PDB entry 3BDN | X-ray diffraction, 3.91 A resolution | chains C and B of the 4 polymer chains in the assembly

# Chain C
Molecule: 20-nt DNA strand
Sequence (20 nucleotides; row label = number of the first residue in the row):
     1 AATACCACTG GCGGTGATAT
Unresolved in the structure: 1

# Chain B
Molecule: Lambda Repressor
Organism: Enterobacteria phage lambda
Reference sequence: P03034 (RPC1_LAMBD); residues 1-236 here correspond to UniProt positions 2-237 (UniProt number = residue number + 1)
Chain sequence (236 residues; each row starts with the number of its first residue):
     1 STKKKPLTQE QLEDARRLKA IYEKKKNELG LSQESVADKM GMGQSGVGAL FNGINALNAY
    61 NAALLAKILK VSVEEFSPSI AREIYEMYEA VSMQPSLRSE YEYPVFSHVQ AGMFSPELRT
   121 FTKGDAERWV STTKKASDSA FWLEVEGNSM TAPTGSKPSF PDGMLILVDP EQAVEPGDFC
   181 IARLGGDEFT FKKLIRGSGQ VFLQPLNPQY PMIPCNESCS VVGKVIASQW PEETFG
Unresolved in the structure: 215-216
Differences from the reference sequence: engineered mutation Gly197 (Asp198 in P03034)
UniProt features mapped onto this chain:
  - DNA-binding region: Leu29 to Gly48 (H-T-H motif)

# Interface between chain C and chain B
Contacting residue pairs (11):
  DG11(C) with Thr2(B), base contact
  DG13(C) with Asn55(B), base contact; Ala56(B), phosphate contact; Leu57(B), phosphate contact; Asn58(B), hydrogen bond to the phosphate
  DG14(C) with Met42(B), phosphate contact; Asn55(B), hydrogen bond to the base; Asn61(B), hydrogen bond to the phosphate
  DT15(C) with Met42(B), phosphate contact; Gly43(B), hydrogen bond to the phosphate; Ser45(B), hydrogen bond to the phosphate
Interface residues without a listed pair, chain C (5 interface residues in all): DC12
Interface residues without a listed pair, chain B (11 interface residues in all): Ser1, Gly46

# Overview
5 residues of chain C face 11 of chain B across their interface, with 5 hydrogen bonds. Among the polar pairs
are DG14(C)-Asn55(B), DG13(C)-Asn58(B) and DG14(C)-Asn61(B).
Chain C is a 20-nt DNA strand and chain B is Lambda Repressor (Enterobacteria phage lambda); the structure,
Crystal Structure of the Lambda Repressor, was determined by X-ray diffraction.
